PDB entry 3ZTN | X-ray diffraction, 3.00 A resolution | chains A and B of the 4 polymer chains in the assembly

[Chain A]
Protein: Haemagglutinin
Source organism: Influenza A virus
Notes: fragment: ha1, residues 18-344
Reference sequence: C3W5S1 (C3W5S1_I09A0); residues 1-327 here correspond to UniProt positions 18-344 (UniProt number = residue number + 17)
Chain sequence (327 residues; numbered 1 to 327; the number before each row is that of its first residue):
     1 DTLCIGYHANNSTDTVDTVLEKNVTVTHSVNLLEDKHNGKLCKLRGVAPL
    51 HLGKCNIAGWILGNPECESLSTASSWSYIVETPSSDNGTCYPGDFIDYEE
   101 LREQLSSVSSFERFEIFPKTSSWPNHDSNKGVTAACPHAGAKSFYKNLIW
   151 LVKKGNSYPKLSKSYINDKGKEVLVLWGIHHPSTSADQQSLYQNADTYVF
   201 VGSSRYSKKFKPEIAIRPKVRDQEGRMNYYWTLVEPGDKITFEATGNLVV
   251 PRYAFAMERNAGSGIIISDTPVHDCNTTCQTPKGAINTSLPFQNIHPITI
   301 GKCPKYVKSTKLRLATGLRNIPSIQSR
Disulfide bonds: Cys42-Cys275, Cys55-Cys67, Cys90-Cys136, Cys279-Cys303
Glycans and other covalent adducts: N-acetylglucosamine (NAG) linked to Asn23, Asn276

[Chain B]
Protein: Haemagglutinin
Source organism: Influenza A virus
Notes: fragment: ha2, residues 345-520
Reference sequence: C3W5S1 (C3W5S1_I09A0); residues 1-176 here correspond to UniProt positions 345-520 (UniProt number = residue number + 344)
Chain sequence (176 residues; numbered 1 to 176; the number before each row is that of its first residue):
     1 GLFGAIAGFIEGGWTGMVDGWYGYHHQNEQGSGYAADLKSTQNAIDEITN
    51 KVNSVIEKMNTQFTAVGKEFNHLEKRIENLNKKVDDGFLDIWTYNAELLV
   101 LLENERTLDYHDSNVKNLYEKVRSQLKNNAKEIGNGCFEFYHKCDNTCME
   151 SVKNGTYDYPKYSEEAKLNREEIDGV
Unresolved in the structure: 174-176
Disulfide bonds: Cys144-Cys148

[How chain A and chain B interact]
Cross-chain cystine bridges: Cys4(A)-Cys137(B)
Contacting residue pairs - 123 pairs, chain A then chain B:
  Asp1(A) with Gln27(B); Asn28(B); Glu29(B); Glu139(B); Phe140(B), hydrogen bond (backbone-backbone); Cys144(B), hydrogen bond (side chain-backbone)
  Thr2(A) with His25(B); His26(B); Gln27(B), hydrogen bond (backbone-backbone); Phe138(B), hydrogen bond (side chain-backbone); Glu139(B); Met149(B)
  Leu3(A) with Tyr24(B), hydrophobic; His25(B); Cys137(B); Phe138(B), hydrogen bond (backbone-backbone); Val152(B), hydrophobic
  Cys4(A) with Trp14(B); Gly23(B); Tyr24(B); His25(B), hydrogen bond (backbone-backbone); Gly136(B); Cys137(B), disulfide
  Ile5(A) with Ile10(B); Trp14(B); Gly23(B); Gly136(B), hydrogen bond (backbone-backbone)
  Gly6(A) with Trp14(B); Met17(B); Tyr22(B); Gly23(B), hydrogen bond (backbone-backbone)
  Tyr7(A) with Ile10(B); Glu11(B); Gly12(B); Gly13(B); Trp14(B), hydrogen bond (backbone-backbone); Met17(B); Trp21(B)
  His8(A) with Trp14(B); Met17(B), hydrogen bond (side chain-backbone); Gly20(B); Trp21(B), hydrogen bond (backbone-backbone)
  Ala9(A) with Gly13(B); Trp14(B), hydrogen bond (backbone-backbone); Thr15(B)
  Val16(A) with Asn104(B)
  Asp17(A) with Val100(B); Leu101(B); Asn104(B), hydrogen bond (backbone-side chain)
  Thr18(A) with Leu101(B); Glu105(B)
  Val19(A) with Leu101(B), hydrogen bond (backbone-backbone); Leu102(B), hydrophobic
  Leu20(A) with Glu105(B)
  Val24(A) with Leu108(B), hydrophobic
  His28(A) with Trp21(B)
  Leu32(A) with Val55(B), hydrophobic; Ile56(B), hydrophobic; Val100(B), hydrophobic
  Leu44(A) with Phe63(B), hydrophobic
  Glu99(A) with Asn71(B)
  Arg102(A) with Glu69(B), salt bridge
  Glu103(A) with Gly67(B); Lys68(B)
  Gly262(A) with Phe63(B)
  Ser263(A) with Ala65(B)
  Ile265(A) with Glu69(B)
  Ser289(A) with Ile56(B)
  Pro291(A) with Met59(B), hydrophobic
  Phe292(A) with Met59(B), hydrophobic; Trp92(B), hydrophobic; Ala96(B), hydrophobic
  Ile298(A) with Val66(B), hydrophobic; Gly67(B)
  Thr299(A) with Thr64(B); Ala65(B); Val66(B), hydrogen bond (backbone-backbone)
  Ile300(A) with Phe63(B), hydrophobic; Thr64(B)
  Gly301(A) with Gln62(B); Phe63(B); Thr64(B), hydrogen bond (backbone-backbone)
  Lys302(A) with Thr61(B); Gln62(B); Phe63(B)
  Cys303(A) with Thr61(B), hydrogen bond (backbone-side chain)
  Lys305(A) with Met59(B); Asn60(B), hydrogen bond (side chain-backbone); Trp92(B)
  Tyr306(A) with Leu89(B)
  Val307(A) with Leu89(B), hydrophobic; Thr93(B); Ala96(B), hydrophobic
  Lys308(A) with Leu89(B); Thr93(B), hydrogen bond (backbone-side chain)
  Ser309(A) with Glu97(B)
  Leu312(A) with Ala96(B)
  Arg313(A) with Val100(B); Asn104(B), hydrogen bond (backbone-side chain)
  Leu314(A) with Val100(B), hydrophobic; Asn104(B)
  Ala315(A) with Asn104(B), hydrogen bond (backbone-side chain); Thr107(B)
  Thr316(A) with Trp21(B); Ile48(B); Val52(B); His111(B), hydrogen bond (backbone-side chain)
  Gly317(A) with Trp21(B); Leu108(B); His111(B)
  Leu318(A) with Trp21(B), hydrophobic; His111(B)
  Arg319(A) with Leu108(B)
  Ile321(A) with Glu11(B); Gly12(B); Gly13(B), hydrogen bond (backbone-backbone)
  Ile324(A) with Glu11(B); Gly12(B)
  Ser326(A) with Gly1(B)
  Arg327(A) with Gly1(B), hydrogen bond (backbone-backbone); Leu2(B); Phe3(B); Glu11(B), salt bridge
Also at the interface, not in a pair above, chain A (60 interface residues in all): Asn10, Glu21, Val26, Thr27, Val30, Gly264, Leu290, Pro297, Lys311, Pro322
Also at the interface, not in a pair above, chain B (67 interface residues in all): Val18, Glu74, Glu103, Asp112, Val115, Val122, Ile133, Asn135, His142, Lys143

[Overview]
The interface between chain A and chain B involves 60 residues on one side and 67 on the other, with 1
disulfide bond, 24 hydrogen bonds and 2 salt bridges. Polar pairs include Arg102(A)-Glu69(B),
Arg327(A)-Glu11(B) and Asp1(A)-Cys144(B). Covalently linked N-acetylglucosamine: at Asn23(A) and Asn276(A).
Here chain A is Haemagglutinin and chain B is Haemagglutinin, both from Influenza A virus. Entry 3ZTN
(Structure of influenza A neutralizing antibody selected from cultures of single human plasma cells in complex
...) was determined by X-ray diffraction together with 3ZTJ from the same study.
